Entry 8KDB (electron microscopy, 2.70 A resolution); this record covers chains D and E of the 7 polymer chains in the assembly.

[Chain D (and E)]
Name: Phosphoprotein
Organism: Human respirovirus 3
Notes: chain E of this document is another copy of the same molecule, construct and numbering; everything in this record applies to it too
UniProt: O89234 (O89234_9MONO); residue numbers follow UniProt; this construct covers 1-603
Sequence (609 residues; each row starts with the number of its first residue):
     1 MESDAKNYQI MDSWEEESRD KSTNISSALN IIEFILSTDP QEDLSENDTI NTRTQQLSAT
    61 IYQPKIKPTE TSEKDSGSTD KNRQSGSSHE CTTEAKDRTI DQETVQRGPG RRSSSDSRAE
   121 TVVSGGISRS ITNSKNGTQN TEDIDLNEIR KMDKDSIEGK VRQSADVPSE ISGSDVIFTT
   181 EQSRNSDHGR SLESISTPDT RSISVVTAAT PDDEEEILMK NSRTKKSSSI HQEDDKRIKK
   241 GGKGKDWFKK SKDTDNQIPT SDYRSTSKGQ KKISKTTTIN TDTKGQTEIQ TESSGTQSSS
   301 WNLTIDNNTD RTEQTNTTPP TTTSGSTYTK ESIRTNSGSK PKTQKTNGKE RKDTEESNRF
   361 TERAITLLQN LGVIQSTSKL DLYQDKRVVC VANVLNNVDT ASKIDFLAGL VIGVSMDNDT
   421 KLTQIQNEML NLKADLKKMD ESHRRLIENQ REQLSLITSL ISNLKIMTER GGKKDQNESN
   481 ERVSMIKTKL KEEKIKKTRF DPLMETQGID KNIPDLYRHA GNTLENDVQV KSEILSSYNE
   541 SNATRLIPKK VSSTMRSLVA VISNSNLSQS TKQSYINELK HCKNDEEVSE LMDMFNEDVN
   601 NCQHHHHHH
Disordered / not traced: 1-434, 476-609 (chain E: 1-434, 473-609)
Construct notes: expression tag (604-609)
What the authors report for this chain:
  - conformationally variable residues: Asn463 to Glu469

[How chain D and chain E interact]
Contacting residue pairs - 29 pairs, chain D then chain E:
  Asp435(D) with Leu436(E)
  Leu436(D) with Leu436(E), hydrophobic
  Lys438(D) with Arg444(E)
  Met439(D) with Met439(E), hydrophobic; Asp440(E); His443(E)
  Ser442(D) with Arg444(E)
  His443(D) with Asp440(E), salt bridge; His443(E)
  Leu446(D) with Ile447(E), hydrophobic
  Gln450(D) with Gln450(E); Leu454(E)
  Gln453(D) with Leu454(E); Thr458(E)
  Ile457(D) with Ile457(E), hydrophobic; Thr458(E); Ile461(E), hydrophobic
  Leu460(D) with Ile461(E), hydrophobic; Lys465(E)
  Ile461(D) with Ile461(E), hydrophobic
  Leu464(D) with Lys465(E); Thr468(E); Glu469(E)
  Lys465(D) with Thr468(E); Glu469(E)
  Met467(D) with Thr468(E); Glu469(E); Gly472(E)
  Glu469(D) with Gly472(E)
Also at the interface, not in a pair above, chain D (21 interface residues in all): Ile447, Leu454, Asn463, Ile466, Thr468

[In short]
21 residues of chain D and 15 residues of chain E are in contact; the contacts include 1 salt bridge. The
salt-bridged pair is His443(D)-Asp440(E). From the paper: conformational variability at Asn463(D).
Chain D and chain E are both Phosphoprotein (Human respirovirus 3); the structure, Cryo-EM structure of the
human parainfluenza virus hPIV3 L-P polymerase in dimeric form, was determined by electron microscopy together
with 8KDC from the same study.
